7XL4 - chains B and D of the 7 polymer chains in the assembly; structure by electron microscopy, 3.86 A resolution.

# Chain B
Name: DNA-directed RNA polymerase subunit alpha
From: Pseudomonas aeruginosa PAO1
Notes: EC 2.7.7.6
UniProtKB: O52760 (RPOA_PSEAE); residue numbers follow UniProt; this construct covers 1-333
Sequence (345 residues; each row starts with the number of its first residue; numbers below 1 keep their minus sign (Met-11 is residue -11)):
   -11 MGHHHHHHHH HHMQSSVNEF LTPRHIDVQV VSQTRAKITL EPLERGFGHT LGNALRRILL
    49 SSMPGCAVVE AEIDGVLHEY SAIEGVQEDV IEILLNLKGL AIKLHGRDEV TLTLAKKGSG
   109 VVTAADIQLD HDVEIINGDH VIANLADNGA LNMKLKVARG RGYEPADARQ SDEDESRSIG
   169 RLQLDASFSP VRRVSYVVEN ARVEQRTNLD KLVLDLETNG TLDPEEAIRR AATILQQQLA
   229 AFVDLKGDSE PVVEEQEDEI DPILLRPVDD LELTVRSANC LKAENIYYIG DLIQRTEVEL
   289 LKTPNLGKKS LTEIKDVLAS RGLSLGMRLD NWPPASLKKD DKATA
Not modelled in the structure: -11 to 5, 135-138, 158-168, 233-333
Construct notes: initiating methionine (-11); expression tag (-10 to 0)

# Chain D
Name: DNA-directed RNA polymerase subunit beta'
From: Pseudomonas aeruginosa PAO1
Notes: EC 2.7.7.6
UniProtKB: Q9HWC9 (RPOC_PSEAE); residues 2-1399 here = UniProt positions 2-1399
Sequence (1412 residues; row label = number of the first residue in the row; numbering starts at 0):
     0 MLKDLLNLLK NQGQIEEFDA IRIGLASPEM IRSWSFGEVK KPETINYRTF KPERDGLFCA
    60 KIFGPVKDYE CLCGKYKRLK HRGVICEKCG VEVALAKVRR ERMGHIELAS PVAHIWFLKS
   120 LPSRIGLLLD MTLRDIERVL YFESYVVIDP GMTTLEKGQL LNDEQYFEAL EEFGDDFDAR
   180 MGAEAVHELL NAIDLEHEIG RLREEIPQTN SETKIKKLSK RLKLMEAFQG SGNKPEWMVL
   240 TVLPVLPPDL RPLVPLDGGR FATSDLNDLY RRVINRNNRL KRLLDLAAPD IIVRNEKRML
   300 QEAVDALLDN GRRGRAITGS NKRPLKSLAD MIKGKQGRFR QNLLGKRVDY SGRSVITVGP
   360 TLRLHQCGLP KKMALELFKP FIFGKLEGRG MATTIKAAKK MVERELPEVW DVLAEVIREH
   420 PVLLNRAPTL HRLGIQAFEP VLIEGKAIQL HPLVCAAYNA DFDGDQMAVH VPLTLEAQLE
   480 ARALMMSTNN ILSPANGEPI IVPSQDVVMG LYYMTREAIN AKGEGMAFAD LQEVDRAYRS
   540 GQASLHARVK VRINEKIKGE DGQLTANTRI VDTTVGRALL FQVVPAGLPF DVVNQSMKKK
   600 AISKLINHCY RVVGLKDTVI FADQLMYTGF AYSTISGVSI GVNDFVIPDE KARIINAATD
   660 EVKEIESQYA SGLVTQGEKY NKVIDLWSKA NDEVSKAMMA NLSKEKVVDR EGKEVDQESF
   720 NSMYMMADSG ARGSAAQIRQ LAGMRGLMAK PDGSIIETPI TANFREGLNV LQYFISTHGA
   780 RKGLADTALK TANSGYLTRR LVDVAQDLVV TEIDCGTEHG LLMSPHIEGG DVVEPLGERV
   840 LGRVIARDVF KPGSDEVIVP AGTLIDEKWV DFLEVMSVDE VVVRSPITCE TRHGICAMCY
   900 GRDLARGHRV NIGEAVGVIA AQSIGEPGTQ LTMRTFHIGG AASRTSAADN VQVKNGGTIR
   960 LHNLKHVVRA DGALVAVSRS GELAVADDFG RERERYKLPY GAVISVKEGD KVDPGAIVAK
  1020 WDPHTHPIVT EVDGTVAFVG MEEGITVKRQ TDELTGLTNI EVMDPKDRPA AGKDIRPAVK
  1080 LIDAAGKDLL LPGTDVPAQY FLPANALVNL TDGAKVSIGD VVARIPQETS KTRDITGGLP
  1140 RVADLFEARR PKEPSILAEI SGTISFGKET KGKRRLVITP NDGSDPYEEL IPKWRHLNVF
  1200 EGEQVNRGEV ISDGPSNPHD ILRLLGVSSL AKYIVNEIQD VYRLQGVKIN DKHIETILRQ
  1260 MLRKVEVSES GDSSFIKGDQ VELTQVLEEN EQLGTEDKFP AKYERVLLGI TKASLSTESF
  1320 ISAASFQETT RVLTEAAVTG KRDFLRGLKE NVVVGRLIPA GTGLAYHSER KRQRDLGKPQ
  1380 RVSASEAEAA LTEALNSSGN GSGSWSHPQF EK
Not modelled in the structure: 0-15, 932-945, 1127-1134, 1377-1411
Construct notes: initiating methionine (0); expression tag (1, 1400-1411)
Bound ions: Zn2+ site 1: Cys72, Cys85; Mg2+: Asp460, Asp462, Asp464; Zn2+ site 2 near Cys898 (its only coordinating residue here)
UniProt features mapped onto this chain:
  - binding site (Zn(2+)): Cys70, Cys72, Cys85, Cys88, Cys814, Cys888, Cys895, Cys898
  - binding site (Mg(2+)): Asp460, Asp462, Asp464

# Chain B / chain D interface
Pairs across the interface (26):
  Arg44(B) - Arg538(D)
  Leu48(B) - Arg535(D)
  Leu48(B) - Arg538(D)
  Tyr68(B) - Lys549(D)
  Leu83(B) - Ala526(D)  hydrophobic
  Leu83(B) - Phe527(D)
  Leu83(B) - Ala528(D)
  Leu83(B) - Arg551(D)
  Asn84(B) - Arg551(D)  hydrogen bond
  Lys86(B) - Ala526(D)  hydrogen bond (side chain-backbone)
  Tyr151(B) - Ala536(D)
  Tyr151(B) - Gln541(D)  hydrogen bond (backbone-side chain)
  Glu152(B) - Gln541(D)
  Pro153(B) - Gln541(D)
  Asp173(B) - Met525(D)
  Asp173(B) - Ala526(D)
  Ser175(B) - Glu532(D)  hydrogen bond
  Ser175(B) - Arg535(D)  hydrogen bond
  Ser177(B) - Arg535(D)  hydrogen bond (backbone-side chain)
  Val179(B) - Arg535(D)  hydrogen bond (backbone-side chain)
  Arg180(B) - Gln531(D)  hydrogen bond
  Arg180(B) - Arg535(D)
  Arg181(B) - Gln581(D)
  Thr195(B) - Lys370(D)  hydrogen bond
  Thr195(B) - Glu443(D)
  Glu205(B) - Gln531(D)
Interface residues without a listed pair, chain B (19 interface residues in all): Ile79, Glu80
Interface residues without a listed pair, chain D (17 interface residues in all): Ser539, Ile569

# Summary
19 residues of chain B and 17 residues of chain D are in contact, with 9 hydrogen bonds. Polar pairs include
Asn84(B)-Arg551(D), Lys86(B)-Ala526(D) and Tyr151(B)-Gln541(D). Cys72(D) and Cys85(D) form the Zn2+ site 1.
UniProt lists 8 Zn2+-binding residues and 3 Mg2+-binding residues on chain D.
Chain B is DNA-directed RNA polymerase subunit alpha and chain D is DNA-directed RNA polymerase subunit beta',
both from Pseudomonas aeruginosa PAO1; the structure, Cryo-EM structure of Pseudomonas aeruginosa RNAP sigmaS
holoenzyme complexes with transcription factor SutA (closed lobe), was determined by electron microscopy,
deposited together with 7F0R, 7VF9 and 7XL3.
